Entry 6BHJ (X-ray diffraction, 2.81 A resolution); this record covers chains A and B of the 3 polymer chains in the assembly.

== Chain A ==
Molecule: HIV-1 REVERSE TRANSCRIPTASE P66 subunit
Organism: Human immunodeficiency virus 1
UniProt: A0A076Q3N8 (A0A076Q3N8_9HIV1); residues -1 to 555 here correspond to UniProt positions 166-722 (UniProt number = residue number + 167)
Chain sequence (557 residues; numbered -1 to 555; the number before each row is that of its first residue; numbers below 1 keep their minus sign (Asn-1 is residue -1)):
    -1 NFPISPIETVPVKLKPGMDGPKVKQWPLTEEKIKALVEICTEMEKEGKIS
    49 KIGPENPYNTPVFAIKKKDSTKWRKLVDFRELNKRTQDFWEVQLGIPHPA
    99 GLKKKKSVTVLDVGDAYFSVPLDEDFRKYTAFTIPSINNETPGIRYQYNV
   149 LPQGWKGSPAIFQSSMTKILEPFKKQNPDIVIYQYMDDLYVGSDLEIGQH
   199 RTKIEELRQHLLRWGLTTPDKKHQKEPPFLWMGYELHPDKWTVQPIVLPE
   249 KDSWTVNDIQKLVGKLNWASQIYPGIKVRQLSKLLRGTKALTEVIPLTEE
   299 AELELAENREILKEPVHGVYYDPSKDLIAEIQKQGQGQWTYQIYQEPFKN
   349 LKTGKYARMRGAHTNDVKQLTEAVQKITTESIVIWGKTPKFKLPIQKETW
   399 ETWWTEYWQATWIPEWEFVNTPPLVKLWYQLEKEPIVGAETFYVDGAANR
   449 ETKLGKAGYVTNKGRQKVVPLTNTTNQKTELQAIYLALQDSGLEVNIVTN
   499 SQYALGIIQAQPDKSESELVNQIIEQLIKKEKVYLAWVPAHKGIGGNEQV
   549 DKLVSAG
Disordered / not traced: -1 to 0, 555
Differences from the reference sequence: variant Lys172 (Arg339 in A0A076Q3N8); engineered mutation Ser280 (Cys447 in A0A076Q3N8), Asn498 (Asp665 in A0A076Q3N8)
Ion coordination: Mg2+: Asp443, Asp549

== Chain B ==
Molecule: HIV-1 REVERSE TRANSCRIPTASE P51 subunit
Organism: Human immunodeficiency virus 1
UniProt: A0A076Q3N8 (A0A076Q3N8_9HIV1); residues 1-428 here correspond to UniProt positions 168-595 (UniProt number = residue number + 167)
Chain sequence (444 residues; numbered -15 to 428; the number before each row is that of its first residue; numbers below 1 keep their minus sign (Met-15 is residue -15)):
   -15 MAHHHHHHALEVLFQGPISPIETVPVKLKPGMDGPKVKQWPLTEEKIKAL
    35 VEICTEMEKEGKISKIGPENPYNTPVFAIKKKDSTKWRKLVDFRELNKRT
    85 QDFWEVQLGIPHPAGLKKKKSVTVLDVGDAYFSVPLDEDFRKYTAFTIPS
   135 INNETPGIRYQYNVLPQGWKGSPAIFQSSMTKILEPFKKQNPDIVIYQYM
   185 DDLYVGSDLEIGQHRTKIEELRQHLLRWGLTTPDKKHQKEPPFLWMGYEL
   235 HPDKWTVQPIVLPEKDSWTVNDIQKLVGKLNWASQIYPGIKVRQLSKLLR
   285 GTKALTEVIPLTEEAELELAENREILKEPVHGVYYDPSKDLIAEIQKQGQ
   335 GQWTYQIYQEPFKNLKTGKYARMRGAHTNDVKQLTEAVQKITTESIVIWG
   385 KTPKFKLPIQKETWETWWTEYWQATWIPEWEFVNTPPLVKLWYQ
Disordered / not traced: -15 to 3, 217-225
Differences from the reference sequence: initiating methionine (-15); expression tag (-14 to 0); variant Lys172 (Arg339 in A0A076Q3N8); engineered mutation Ser280 (Cys447 in A0A076Q3N8)

== Chain A / chain B interface ==
Residue-residue contacts - 119 pairs, chain A then chain B:
  Val8(A) with Glu53(B)
  Pro9(A) with Glu53(B)
  Gln85(A) with Glu53(B), hydrogen bond (side chain-backbone)
  Asp86(A) with Lys20(B), salt bridge; Pro55(B)
  Phe87(A) with Pro52(B)
  Trp88(A) with Val21(B); Lys22(B); Pro52(B), hydrogen bond (backbone-backbone); Asn54(B); Pro55(B); Asn57(B); Thr131(B); Arg143(B)
  Val90(A) with Pro140(B); Gly141(B), hydrogen bond (backbone-backbone); Arg143(B)
  Leu92(A) with Asn137(B)
  Gly93(A) with Asn137(B), hydrogen bond (backbone-side chain)
  Ile94(A) with Asn137(B), hydrogen bond (backbone-side chain)
  Pro95(A) with Asn136(B)
  His96(A) with Asn136(B), hydrogen bond (backbone-side chain)
  Gly99(A) with Asn136(B)
  Leu100(A) with Asn136(B)
  Ala158(A) with Pro52(B)
  Ser162(A) with Pro52(B)
  Thr165(A) with Pro140(B)
  Lys172(A) with Glu138(B), salt bridge; Thr139(B), hydrogen bond
  Val179(A) with Glu138(B)
  Ile180(A) with Glu138(B)
  Tyr181(A) with Asn136(B), hydrogen bond; Glu138(B)
  Gln182(A) with Glu138(B), hydrogen bond (backbone-backbone); Pro140(B)
  Arg358(A) with Glu396(B), salt bridge
  Gln373(A) with Glu396(B); Thr397(B), hydrogen bond; Thr400(B)
  Thr376(A) with Thr400(B); Trp401(B)
  Ile380(A) with Leu26(B); Thr27(B)
  Val381(A) with Pro25(B), hydrophobic; Ile135(B); Asn136(B), hydrogen bond (backbone-backbone); Asn137(B)
  Ile382(A) with Ile135(B); Asn136(B)
  Trp383(A) with Ile135(B)
  Gly384(A) with Thr27(B); Glu28(B), hydrogen bond (backbone-backbone); Ile135(B)
  Trp402(A) with Lys331(B), hydrogen bond (backbone-side chain); His361(B); Thr362(B); Asp364(B)
  Tyr405(A) with Lys331(B), hydrogen bond (backbone-side chain)
  Trp406(A) with Lys331(B); Asn418(B), hydrogen bond; Pro420(B), hydrophobic; Pro421(B)
  Gln407(A) with Lys331(B), hydrogen bond (backbone-side chain); Pro392(B); Ile393(B); Gln394(B); Val417(B), hydrogen bond (side chain-backbone); Asn418(B), hydrogen bond
  Ala408(A) with Asp364(B); Pro392(B), hydrogen bond (backbone-backbone); Ile393(B); Gln394(B)
  Thr409(A) with Asp364(B), hydrogen bond (backbone-side chain); Gln394(B)
  Trp410(A) with Thr362(B), hydrogen bond (side chain-backbone); Asn363(B); Trp401(B), hydrophobic; Tyr405(B)
  Pro412(A) with Trp401(B), hydrophobic
  Pro433(A) with Asn255(B); Leu289(B), hydrophobic
  Val435(A) with Thr290(B)
  Thr439(A) with Ala288(B); Leu289(B), hydrogen bond (side chain-backbone)
  Tyr441(A) with Val254(B); Gln258(B), hydrogen bond; Thr286(B); Lys287(B), hydrogen bond (side chain-backbone)
  Thr459(A) with Thr286(B)
  Asn460(A) with Thr286(B); Lys287(B); Ala288(B)
  Asn494(A) with Leu289(B)
  Val496(A) with Leu289(B), hydrophobic
  Gln500(A) with Leu422(B)
  Leu503(A) with Leu422(B), hydrophobic
  Gly504(A) with Pro420(B)
  Gln507(A) with Pro420(B); Leu422(B)
  Tyr532(A) with Asn255(B), hydrogen bond; Lys259(B); Leu289(B), hydrophobic
  Ala534(A) with Lys259(B)
  Trp535(A) with Lys259(B); Val423(B), hydrophobic
  Val536(A) with Gln258(B)
  Pro537(A) with Gly262(B); Asn265(B)
  Lys540(A) with Asn265(B), hydrogen bond; Ser280(B), hydrogen bond (backbone-side chain)
  Gly541(A) with Ser280(B)
  Ile542(A) with Val261(B), hydrophobic; Leu283(B), hydrophobic
  Gly543(A) with Leu283(B), hydrogen bond (backbone-backbone); Gly285(B)
  Gly544(A) with Gly285(B), hydrogen bond (backbone-backbone); Thr286(B)
  Gln547(A) with Arg284(B), hydrogen bond (side chain-backbone); Thr286(B)
Interface residues without a listed pair, chain A (72 interface residues in all): Gln91, Ile159, Gln161, Lys166, Glu169, Thr377, Thr386, Thr403, Ile434, Gly436, Val458
Interface residues without a listed pair, chain B (66 interface residues in all): Lys49, Ile50, Gly51, Pro133, Ile142, Gly333, Trp337, Val365, Leu368, Thr419

== Overview ==
Chain A and chain B form an interface of 72 and 66 residues respectively, with 30 hydrogen bonds and 3 salt
bridges. Among the polar pairs are Asp86(A)-Lys20(B), Lys172(A)-Glu138(B) and Arg358(A)-Glu396(B). Asp443(A)
and Asp549(A) coordinate Mg2+.
Here chain A is HIV-1 REVERSE TRANSCRIPTASE P66 subunit and chain B is HIV-1 REVERSE TRANSCRIPTASE P51
subunit, both from Human immunodeficiency virus 1. Entry 6BHJ (Structure of HIV-1 Reverse Transcriptase Bound
to a 38-mer Hairpin Template-Primer RNA-DNA Aptamer) was determined by X-ray diffraction.
